PDB entry 4B8O | X-ray diffraction, 2.08 A resolution | chains A and C of the 3 polymer chains in the assembly

# Chain A
Molecule: Importin subunit alpha-1A
Source organism: Oryza sativa japonica group
Notes: fragment: nls binding domain, residues 73-494
UniProtKB: Q71VM4 (IMA1A_ORYSJ); residues 73-526 here = UniProt positions 73-526
Chain sequence (490 residues; numbered 37 to 526; the number before each row is that of its first residue):
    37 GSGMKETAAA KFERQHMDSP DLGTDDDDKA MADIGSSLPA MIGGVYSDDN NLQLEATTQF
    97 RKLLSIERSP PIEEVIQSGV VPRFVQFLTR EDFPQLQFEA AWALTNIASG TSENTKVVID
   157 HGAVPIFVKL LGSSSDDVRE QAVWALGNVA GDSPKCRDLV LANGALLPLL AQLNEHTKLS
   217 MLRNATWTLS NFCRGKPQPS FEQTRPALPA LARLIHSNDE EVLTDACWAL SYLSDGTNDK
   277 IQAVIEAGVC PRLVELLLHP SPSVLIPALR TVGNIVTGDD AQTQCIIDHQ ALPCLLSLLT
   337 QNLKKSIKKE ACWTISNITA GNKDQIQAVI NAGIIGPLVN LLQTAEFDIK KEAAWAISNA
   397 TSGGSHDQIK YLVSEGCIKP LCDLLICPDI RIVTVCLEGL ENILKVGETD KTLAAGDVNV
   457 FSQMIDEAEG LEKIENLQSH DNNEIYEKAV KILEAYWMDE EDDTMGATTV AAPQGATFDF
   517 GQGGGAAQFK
Not modelled in the structure: 37-72, 495-526
Construct notes: expression tag (37-72)

# Chain C
Molecule: Sv40tagnls
Source organism: Simian virus 40
Chain sequence (11 residues; numbered 123 to 133; the number before each row is that of its first residue):
   123 GSPPKKKRKV G
Not modelled in the structure: 123-127, 133

# Chain A / chain C interface
Contacting residue pairs (23):
  G272(A) - K131(C)  hydrogen bond (backbone-side chain)
  N274(A) - K131(C)  hydrogen bond
  I277(A) - K131(C)
  R306(A) - V132(C)
  N310(A) - V132(C)
  V312(A) - K129(C)  hydrogen bond (backbone-side chain)
  T313(A) - K129(C)
  T313(A) - R130(C)
  T313(A) - K131(C)  hydrogen bond
  G314(A) - K129(C)  hydrogen bond (backbone-side chain)
  T319(A) - K129(C)  hydrogen bond
  W349(A) - R130(C)  hydrogen bond (side chain-backbone)
  W349(A) - V132(C)
  S352(A) - R130(C)  hydrogen bond
  N353(A) - K128(C)
  N353(A) - K129(C)  hydrogen bond (backbone-side chain)
  N353(A) - R130(C)  hydrogen bond (side chain-backbone)
  A356(A) - K128(C)
  E388(A) - R130(C)  salt bridge
  W391(A) - R130(C)
  N395(A) - K128(C)
  S398(A) - K128(C)
  G399(A) - K128(C)
Also at the interface, not in a pair above, chain A (21 interface residues in all): D271, T273, D315
The authors on this interface:
  - hot spots on chain A (mutagenesis) - E388R: increased binding to SV40TAgNLS
  - interface residues, chain C: K129(C)

# Overview
21 residues of chain A face 5 of chain C across their interface, with 10 hydrogen bonds and 1 salt bridge.
Polar pairs include E388(A)-R130(C), G272(A)-K131(C) and N274(A)-K131(C). From the paper: E388R of chain A
increases binding to SV40TAgNLS; the interface residue K129(C).
Here chain A is Importin subunit alpha-1A (Oryza sativa japonica group) and chain C is Sv40tagnls (Simian
virus 40). Entry 4B8O (rImp_alpha_SV40TAgNLS) was determined by X-ray diffraction, deposited together with
2YNS, 4B8J and 4B8P.
